PDB entry 5IPP | X-ray diffraction, 1.95 A resolution | chain A

Chain A:
Protein: Bifunctional oligoribonuclease and PAP phosphatase NrnA
Source organism: Bacillus subtilis (strain 168)
Notes: EC 3.1.3.7
UniProt: O34600 (NRNA_BACSU); residue numbers follow UniProt; this construct covers 1-313
Sequence (333 residues; row label = number of the first residue in the row; note: 1 number in that range is skipped by the numbering (no residue carries it; nothing is unmodelled there); numbers below 1 keep their minus sign (Met-20 is residue -20)):
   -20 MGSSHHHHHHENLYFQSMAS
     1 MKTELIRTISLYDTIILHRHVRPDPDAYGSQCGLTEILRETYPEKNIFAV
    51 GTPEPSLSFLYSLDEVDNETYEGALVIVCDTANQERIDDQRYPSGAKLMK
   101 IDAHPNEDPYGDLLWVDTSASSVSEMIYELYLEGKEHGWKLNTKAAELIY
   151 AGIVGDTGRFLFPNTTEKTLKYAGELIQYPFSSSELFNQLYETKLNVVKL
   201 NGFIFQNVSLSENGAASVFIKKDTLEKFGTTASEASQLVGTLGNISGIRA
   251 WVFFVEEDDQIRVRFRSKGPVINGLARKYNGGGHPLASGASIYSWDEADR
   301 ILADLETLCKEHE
Disordered / not traced: -20 to -5, 312-313
Sequence notes: initiating methionine (-20); expression tag (-19 to -1); engineered mutation Ala103 (His in O34600)
Ligand contacts: adenosine monophosphate (AMP): Arg264, Arg266, Gly281, Gly282, Gly283, His284, Ala287, Ser288, Gly289, Ala290, Ser291
From the paper describing this entry:
  - binding site for adenosine monophosphate: His284
  - mutagenesis - R262A/R264A (9-fold): decreased catalytic activity on pA4
  - specificity-determining residues: Arg262 (proposed by the authors, not directly observed)
  - catalytic residues: His104 (proposed by the authors, not directly observed)

In short:
Ligands of chain A: adenosine monophosphate. The paper reports the catalytic residue His104; R262A/R264A
reduce catalytic activity on pA4.
Chain A is Bifunctional oligoribonuclease and PAP phosphatase NrnA (Bacillus subtilis (strain 168)); the
structure, Structure of Bacillus NanoRNase A active site mutant bound to a mononucleotide, was determined by
X-ray diffraction (same publication as 5IUF, 5IZO and 5J21).
